Entry 1GJP (X-ray diffraction, 1.80 A resolution); this record covers chain A.

Chain A:
Protein: 5-aminolaevulinic acid dehydratase
Organism: Saccharomyces cerevisiae
Notes: EC 4.2.1.24
UniProt: P05373 (HEM2_YEAST); residues 1-340 here = UniProt positions 1-340
Amino-acid sequence (340 residues; numbered 1 to 340; the number before each row is that of its first residue):
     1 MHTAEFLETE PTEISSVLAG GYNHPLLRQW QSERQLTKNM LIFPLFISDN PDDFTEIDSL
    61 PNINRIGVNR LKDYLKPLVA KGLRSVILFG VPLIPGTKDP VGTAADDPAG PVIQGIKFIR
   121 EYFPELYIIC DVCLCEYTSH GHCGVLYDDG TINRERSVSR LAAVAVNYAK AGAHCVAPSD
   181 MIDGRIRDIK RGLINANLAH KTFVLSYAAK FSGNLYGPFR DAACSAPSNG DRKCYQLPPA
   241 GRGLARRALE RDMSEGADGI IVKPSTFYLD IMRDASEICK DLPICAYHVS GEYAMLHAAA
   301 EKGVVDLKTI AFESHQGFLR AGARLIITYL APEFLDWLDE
Swiss-Prot annotation at these positions:
  - active site (Schiff-base intermediate with substrate): Lys210, Lys263
  - binding site (Zn(2+)): Cys133, Cys135, Cys143
  - binding site (5-aminolevulinate): Arg220, Arg232, Ser290, Tyr329
  - modified residue: Ser254 (Phosphoserine)
Glycans and other covalent adducts: 4-oxodecanedioic acid (4OX) linked to Lys263
Metal / ion sites: Zn2+: Cys133, Cys135, Cys143
Small-molecule neighbours: 4-oxodecanedioic acid (4OX): Phe89, Asp131, Ser179, Tyr207, Lys210, Leu215, Tyr216, Phe219, Arg232, Gln236, Tyr287, Val289, Ser290, Tyr329
Reported in the primary citation:
  - binding site for 4-oxodecanedioic acid: Phe219, Gln236, Lys263, Ser290, Tyr329
  - conformationally variable residues (order/disorder transition): Lys210
  - catalytic residues: Asp131, Lys210 (proposed by the authors, not directly observed)

In short:
Covalently linked 4-oxodecanedioic acid: at Lys263. The Zn2+ site is built by Cys133, Cys135 and Cys143.
Curated annotation (UniProt) lists active-site residues Lys210 and Lys263, 3 Zn2+-binding residues and 4
residues binding 5-aminolevulinate. The paper reports catalytic residues Asp131 and Lys210; a binding site for
4-oxodecanedioic acid at Phe219, Gln236 and Lys263 among others.
Chain A is 5-aminolaevulinic acid dehydratase (Saccharomyces cerevisiae); the structure, Schiff-base complex
of yeast 5-aminolaevulinic acid dehydratase with 4-oxosebacic acid, was determined by X-ray diffraction,
deposited together with 1EB3.
